PDB entry 2HCG | X-ray diffraction, 1.35 A resolution | chain A

== Chain A ==
Name: Green fluorescent protein
Organism: Aequorea victoria
Reference sequence: P42212 (GFP_AEQVI); aligned to UniProt positions 2-238 over residues 2-238
Chain sequence (237 residues; each row starts with the number of its first residue; note: 2 numbers in that range are skipped by the numbering (no residue carries them; nothing is unmodelled there); numbering starts at 0):
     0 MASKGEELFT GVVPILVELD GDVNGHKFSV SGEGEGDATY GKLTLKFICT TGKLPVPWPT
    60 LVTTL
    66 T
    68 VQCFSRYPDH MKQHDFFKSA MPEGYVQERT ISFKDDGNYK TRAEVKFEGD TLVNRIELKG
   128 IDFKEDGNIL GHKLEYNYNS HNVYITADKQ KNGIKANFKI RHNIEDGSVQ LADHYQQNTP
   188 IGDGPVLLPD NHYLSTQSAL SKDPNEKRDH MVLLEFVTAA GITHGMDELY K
Disordered / not traced: 0-1, 238
Covalent attachments: covalent link Leu-64/Thr-66; covalent link Thr-66/Val-68
Modified positions: Thr-66 ({(2R)-2-[(1S,2R)-1-amino-2-hydroxypropyl]-2-hydroxy-4,5-dioxoimidazolidin-1-yl}acetic acid; C99)
Sequence notes: initiating methionine (0); cloning artifact (1); engineered mutation Leu-64 (Phe in P42212), Ser-99 (Phe in P42212), Thr-153 (Met in P42212), Ala-163 (Val in P42212); chromophore (66, 66, 66)

== Overview ==
Chain A is Green fluorescent protein (Aequorea victoria); the structure, Structure of S65T Y66F GFP variant
after cyclization, carbon-carbon bond cleavage, and oxygen incorporation reactions, was determined by X-ray
diffraction, deposited together with 2HFC, 2HGD and 2HGY.
